PDB entry 7XL1 | X-ray diffraction, 1.65 A resolution | chain A

[Chain A]
Protein: Chimeric 7D12-Vob nanobody
From: Lama glama
Notes: antibody fragment or engineered binder
Sequence (133 residues; numbered 1 to 133; the number before each row is that of its first residue):
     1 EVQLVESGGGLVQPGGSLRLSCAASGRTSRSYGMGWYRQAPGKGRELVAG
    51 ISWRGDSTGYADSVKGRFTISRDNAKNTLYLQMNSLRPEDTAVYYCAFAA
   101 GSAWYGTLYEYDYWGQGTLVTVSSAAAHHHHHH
Not modelled in the structure: 29-30, 127-133
Disulfides: Cys22-Cys96

[In short]
Chain A is Chimeric 7D12-Vob nanobody (Lama glama); the structure, Crystal structure of chimeric 7D12-Vob
nanobody at 1.65 Angstrom, was determined by X-ray diffraction (same publication as 7XL0).
